7ZWX - chains A and B; structure by X-ray diffraction, 1.38 A resolution.

Chain A:
Protein: B-cell lymphoma 6 protein
From: Homo sapiens
Reference sequence: P41182 (BCL6_HUMAN); numbering as in UniProt (aligned over 5-129)
Amino-acid sequence (128 residues; numbered 2 to 129; the number before each row is that of its first residue):
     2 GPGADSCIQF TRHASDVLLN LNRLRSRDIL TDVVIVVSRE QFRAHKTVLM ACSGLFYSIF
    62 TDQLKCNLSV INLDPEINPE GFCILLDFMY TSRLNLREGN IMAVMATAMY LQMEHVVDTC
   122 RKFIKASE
Unresolved in the structure: 2-4
Differences from the reference sequence: expression tag (2-4)
Curated features (UniProtKB/Swiss-Prot):
  - mutagenesis: Asn21 (N21K: Abolishes interaction with NCOR2 and HDAC2, no effect on interaction with CTBP1 and transcriptional autoinhibition; when associated with A-116 and 376-Q--Q-379), Ser59 (S59A: Abolished ubiquitination by the SCF(FBXL17) complex), His116 (H116A: Abolishes interaction with NCOR2 and HDAC2, no effect on interaction with CTBP1 and transcriptional autoinhibition; when associated with K-21 and 376-Q--Q-379)
Residues lining bound ligands: KA0 (6-[1,3-benzodioxol-5-ylmethyl(methyl)amino]-1-tert-butyl-5H-pyrazolo[3,4-d]pyrimidin-4-one): Asn21, Arg24, Leu25, Arg28, Met51, Ala52, Cys53, Ser54, Gly55, Tyr58, Ser59, Gln113
Reported in the primary citation:
  - binding site for KA0: Asn21, Met51, Cys53 to Gly55, Tyr58

Chain B:
Protein: Ala-trp-val-ile-pro-ala
Amino-acid sequence (6 residues; numbered 0 to 5; the number before each row is that of its first residue; numbering starts at 0):
     0 AWVIPA

Chain A / chain B interface:
Contacting residue pairs (12; chain A residue first):
  Cys8(A) - Pro4(B)
  Ile9(A) - Trp1(B)  hydrophobic
  Ile9(A) - Val2(B)
  Gln10(A) - Ala0(B)
  Gln10(A) - Trp1(B)
  Gln10(A) - Val2(B)  hydrogen bond (backbone-backbone)
  Gln10(A) - Pro4(B)
  Phe11(A) - Ala0(B)
  Phe11(A) - Trp1(B)
  Thr12(A) - Ala0(B)  hydrogen bond (backbone-backbone)
  Thr12(A) - Val2(B)
  Arg13(A) - Ala0(B)
Interface residues without a listed pair, chain B (5 interface residues in all): Ile3

In short:
Chain A and chain B form an interface of 6 and 5 residues respectively, with 2 hydrogen bonds. Backbone
hydrogen bonds pair Gln10(A)-Val2(B) and Thr12(A)-Ala0(B). Bound to chain A: compound KA0. UniProt lists 3
mutagenesis sites on chain A. The paper reports a binding site for KA0 at Asn21(A), Met51(A) and Cys53(A)
among others.
Here chain A is B-cell lymphoma 6 protein (Homo sapiens) and chain B is Ala-trp-val-ile-pro-ala. Entry 7ZWX
(Crystal structure of human BCL6 BTB domain in complex with compound 19) was determined by X-ray diffraction
(same publication as 7ZWN, 7ZWO, 7ZWP, 7ZWR, 7ZWS, 7ZWU and 3 further entries).
